PDB entry 7MYU | X-ray diffraction, 1.94 A resolution | chain A

Chain A:
Molecule: Beta-secretase 1
From: Homo sapiens
Notes: EC 3.4.23.46
Reference sequence: P56817 (BACE1_HUMAN); residues -47 to 393 here correspond to UniProt positions 14-454 (UniProt number = residue number + 61)
Amino-acid sequence (442 residues; numbered -48 to 393; the number before each row is that of its first residue; numbers below 1 keep their minus sign (Met-48 is residue -48)):
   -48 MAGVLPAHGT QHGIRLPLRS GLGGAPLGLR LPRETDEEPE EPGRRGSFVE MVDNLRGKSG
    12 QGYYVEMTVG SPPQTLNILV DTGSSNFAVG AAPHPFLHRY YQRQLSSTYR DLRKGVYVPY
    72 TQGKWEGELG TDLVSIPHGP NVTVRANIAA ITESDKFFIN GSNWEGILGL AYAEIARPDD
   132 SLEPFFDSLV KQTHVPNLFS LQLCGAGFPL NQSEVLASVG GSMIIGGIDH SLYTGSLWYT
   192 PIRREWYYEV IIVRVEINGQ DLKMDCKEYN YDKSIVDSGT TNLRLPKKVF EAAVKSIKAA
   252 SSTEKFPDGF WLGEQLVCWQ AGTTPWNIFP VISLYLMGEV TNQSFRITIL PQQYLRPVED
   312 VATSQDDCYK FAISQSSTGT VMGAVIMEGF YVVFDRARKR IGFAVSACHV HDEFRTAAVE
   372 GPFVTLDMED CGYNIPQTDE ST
Not modelled in the structure: -48 to -5, 386-393
Sequence notes: expression tag (-48)
Curated features (UniProtKB/Swiss-Prot):
  - active site: Asp32, Asp228
  - modified residue (N6-acetyllysine): Lys65, Lys214, Lys218, Lys224, Lys238, Lys239, Lys246
  - glycosylation (N-linked (GlcNAc...) asparagine): Asn92, Asn111, Asn162, Asn293
Cystine bridges: Cys155-Cys359, Cys217-Cys382, Cys269-Cys319

Overview:
UniProt lists active-site residues Asp32 and Asp228.
Chain A is Beta-secretase 1 (Homo sapiens); the structure, BACE-1 in complex with compound #22, was determined
by X-ray diffraction together with 7MYI and 7MYR from the same study.
